8YB7 - chains A and B of the 8 polymer chains in the assembly; structure by electron microscopy, 4.60 A resolution (low resolution: residue-level contacts below are approximate; hydrogen-bond / salt-bridge calls are withheld).

== Chain A (and B) ==
Molecule: Papain-like protease nsp3
From: Severe acute respiratory syndrome coronavirus 2
Notes: EC 3.4.19.12; chain B of this document is another copy of the same molecule, construct and numbering; everything in this record applies to it too
Reference sequence: P0DTD1 (R1AB_SARS2); residues 1-1945 here correspond to UniProt positions 819-2763 (UniProt number = residue number + 818)
Sequence (1945 residues; row label = number of the first residue in the row):
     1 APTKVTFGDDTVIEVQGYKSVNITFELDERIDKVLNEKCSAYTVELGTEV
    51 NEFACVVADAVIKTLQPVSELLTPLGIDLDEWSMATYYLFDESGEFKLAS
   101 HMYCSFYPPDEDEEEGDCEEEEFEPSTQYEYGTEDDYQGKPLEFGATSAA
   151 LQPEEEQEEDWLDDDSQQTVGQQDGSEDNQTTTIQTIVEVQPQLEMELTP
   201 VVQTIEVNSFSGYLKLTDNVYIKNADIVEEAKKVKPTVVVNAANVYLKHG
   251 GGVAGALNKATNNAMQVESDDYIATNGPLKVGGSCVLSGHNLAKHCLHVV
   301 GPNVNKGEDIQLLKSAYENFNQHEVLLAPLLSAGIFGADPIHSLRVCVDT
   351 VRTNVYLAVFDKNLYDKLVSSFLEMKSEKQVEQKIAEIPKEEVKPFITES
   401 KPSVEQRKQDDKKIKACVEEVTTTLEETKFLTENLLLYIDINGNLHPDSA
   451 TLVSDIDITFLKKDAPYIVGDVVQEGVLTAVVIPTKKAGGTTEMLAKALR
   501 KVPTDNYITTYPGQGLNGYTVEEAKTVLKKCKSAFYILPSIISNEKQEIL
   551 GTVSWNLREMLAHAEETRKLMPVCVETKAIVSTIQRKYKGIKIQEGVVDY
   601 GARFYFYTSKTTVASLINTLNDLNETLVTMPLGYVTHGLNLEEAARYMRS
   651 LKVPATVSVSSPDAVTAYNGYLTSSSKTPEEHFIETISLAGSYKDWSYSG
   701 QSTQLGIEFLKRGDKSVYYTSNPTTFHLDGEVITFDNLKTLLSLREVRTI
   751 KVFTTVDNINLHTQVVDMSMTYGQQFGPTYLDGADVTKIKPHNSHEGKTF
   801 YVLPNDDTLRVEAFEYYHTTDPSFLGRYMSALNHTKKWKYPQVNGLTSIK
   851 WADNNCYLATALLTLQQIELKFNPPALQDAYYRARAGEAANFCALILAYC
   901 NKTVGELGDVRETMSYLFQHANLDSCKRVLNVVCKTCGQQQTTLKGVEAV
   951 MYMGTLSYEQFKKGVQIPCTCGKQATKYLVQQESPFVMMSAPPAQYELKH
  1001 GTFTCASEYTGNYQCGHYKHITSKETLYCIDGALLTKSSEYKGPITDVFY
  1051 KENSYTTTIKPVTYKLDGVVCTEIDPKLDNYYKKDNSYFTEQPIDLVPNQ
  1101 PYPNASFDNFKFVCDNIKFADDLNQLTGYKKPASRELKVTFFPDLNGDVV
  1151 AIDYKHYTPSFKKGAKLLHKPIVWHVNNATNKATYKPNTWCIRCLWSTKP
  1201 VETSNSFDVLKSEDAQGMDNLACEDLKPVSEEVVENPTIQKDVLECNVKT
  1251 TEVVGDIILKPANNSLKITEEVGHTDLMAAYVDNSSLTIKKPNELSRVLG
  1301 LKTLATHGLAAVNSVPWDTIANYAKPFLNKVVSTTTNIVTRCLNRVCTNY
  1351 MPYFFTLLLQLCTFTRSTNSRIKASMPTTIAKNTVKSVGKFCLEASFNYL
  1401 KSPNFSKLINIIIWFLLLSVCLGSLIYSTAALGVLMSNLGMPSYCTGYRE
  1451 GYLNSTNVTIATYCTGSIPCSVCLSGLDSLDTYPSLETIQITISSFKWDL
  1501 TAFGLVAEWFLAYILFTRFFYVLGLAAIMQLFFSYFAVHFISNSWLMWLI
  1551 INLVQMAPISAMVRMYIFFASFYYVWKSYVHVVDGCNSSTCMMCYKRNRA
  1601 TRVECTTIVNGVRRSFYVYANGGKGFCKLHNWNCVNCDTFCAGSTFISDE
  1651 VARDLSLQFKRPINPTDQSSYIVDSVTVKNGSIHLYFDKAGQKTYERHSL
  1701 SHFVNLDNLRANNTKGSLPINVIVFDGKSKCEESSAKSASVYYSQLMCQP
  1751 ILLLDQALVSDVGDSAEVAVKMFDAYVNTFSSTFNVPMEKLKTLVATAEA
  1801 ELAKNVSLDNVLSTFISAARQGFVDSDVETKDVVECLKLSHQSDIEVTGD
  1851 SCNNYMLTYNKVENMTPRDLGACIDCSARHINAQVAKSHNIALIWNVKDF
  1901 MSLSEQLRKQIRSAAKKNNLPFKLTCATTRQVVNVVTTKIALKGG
Not modelled in the structure: 1-1410, 1764-1945 (chain B: 1-1402, 1764-1945)
Disulfide bonds: Cys1445-Cys1473, Cys1464-Cys1470
UniProt features mapped onto this chain:
  - zinc finger: Cys934 to Cys971 (C4-type)
  - region: His1581 to Cys1594 (ZF1), Cys1627 to Cys1637 (ZF2)
  - active site (For PL-PRO activity): Cys856, His1017, Asp1031
  - binding site (Zn(2+)): Cys934, Cys937, Cys969, Cys971, His1581, Cys1586, Cys1591, Cys1594, Cys1627, His1630, Cys1634, Cys1637
  - site: Gly1945 (Cleavage)
Reported in the primary citation:
  - mutagenesis - V1458A/L1480A: unchanged binding to Papain-like protease nsp3 (chain A)
  - mutagenesis - V1458E/L1480E: decreased binding to Papain-like protease nsp3 (chain A)
  - mutagenesis - D1478A/Y1483A/L1486A/Q1490A, D1478E/Y1483E/L1486E/Q1490E: abolished binding to Papain-like protease nsp3 (chain A)
  - mutagenesis - R1613A/R1614A, R1613E/R1614E: abolished growth in response to viral replication capacity
  - mutagenesis - R1614Q: unchanged growth
  - mutagenesis - R1614K: abolished growth

== Chain A / chain B interface ==
Contacting residue pairs (13; chain A residue first):
  Lys1497(A) - His1539(B)
  Trp1498(A) - Phe1536(B)
  Trp1498(A) - Phe1540(B)
  Trp1498(A) - Ile1541(B)
  Asp1499(A) - Ile1541(B)
  Leu1500(A) - Phe1540(B)
  Thr1501(A) - Ser1542(B)
  Thr1501(A) - Asn1543(B)
  Glu1508(A) - Trp1545(B)
  Glu1508(A) - Leu1546(B)
  Leu1511(A) - Leu1546(B)
  Arg1564(A) - Trp1545(B)
  Phe1568(A) - Trp1545(B)
Interface residues without a listed pair, chain A (11 interface residues in all): Gly1504, Ala1507
Interface residues without a listed pair, chain B (9 interface residues in all): Ser1544

== Summary ==
The interface between chain A and chain B involves 11 residues on one side and 9 on the other. The paper
reports that D1478A/Y1483A/L1486A/Q1490A and D1478E/Y1483E/L1486E/Q1490E of chain A abolish binding to
Papain-like protease nsp3 (chain A); R1613A/R1614A and R1613E/R1614E of chain A abolish growth in response to
viral replication capacity; 8 substitutions were tested in all.
Both chains are Papain-like protease nsp3 (Severe acute respiratory syndrome coronavirus 2). Entry 8YB7
(SARS-CoV-2 DMV nsp3-4 pore complex (consensus-pore, C3 symmetry)) was determined by electron microscopy
together with 8YAX and 8YB5 from the same study.
